Entry 6F6W (electron microscopy, 3.81 A resolution); this record covers chains D and E of the 5 polymer chains in the assembly.

[Chain D]
Protein: DNA-directed RNA polymerase subunit beta'
Organism: Mycolicibacterium smegmatis MC2 155
Notes: EC 2.7.7.6
Reference sequence: A0QS66 (RPOC_MYCS2); residues 2-1317 here = UniProt positions 2-1317
Amino-acid sequence (1325 residues; row label = number of the first residue in the row):
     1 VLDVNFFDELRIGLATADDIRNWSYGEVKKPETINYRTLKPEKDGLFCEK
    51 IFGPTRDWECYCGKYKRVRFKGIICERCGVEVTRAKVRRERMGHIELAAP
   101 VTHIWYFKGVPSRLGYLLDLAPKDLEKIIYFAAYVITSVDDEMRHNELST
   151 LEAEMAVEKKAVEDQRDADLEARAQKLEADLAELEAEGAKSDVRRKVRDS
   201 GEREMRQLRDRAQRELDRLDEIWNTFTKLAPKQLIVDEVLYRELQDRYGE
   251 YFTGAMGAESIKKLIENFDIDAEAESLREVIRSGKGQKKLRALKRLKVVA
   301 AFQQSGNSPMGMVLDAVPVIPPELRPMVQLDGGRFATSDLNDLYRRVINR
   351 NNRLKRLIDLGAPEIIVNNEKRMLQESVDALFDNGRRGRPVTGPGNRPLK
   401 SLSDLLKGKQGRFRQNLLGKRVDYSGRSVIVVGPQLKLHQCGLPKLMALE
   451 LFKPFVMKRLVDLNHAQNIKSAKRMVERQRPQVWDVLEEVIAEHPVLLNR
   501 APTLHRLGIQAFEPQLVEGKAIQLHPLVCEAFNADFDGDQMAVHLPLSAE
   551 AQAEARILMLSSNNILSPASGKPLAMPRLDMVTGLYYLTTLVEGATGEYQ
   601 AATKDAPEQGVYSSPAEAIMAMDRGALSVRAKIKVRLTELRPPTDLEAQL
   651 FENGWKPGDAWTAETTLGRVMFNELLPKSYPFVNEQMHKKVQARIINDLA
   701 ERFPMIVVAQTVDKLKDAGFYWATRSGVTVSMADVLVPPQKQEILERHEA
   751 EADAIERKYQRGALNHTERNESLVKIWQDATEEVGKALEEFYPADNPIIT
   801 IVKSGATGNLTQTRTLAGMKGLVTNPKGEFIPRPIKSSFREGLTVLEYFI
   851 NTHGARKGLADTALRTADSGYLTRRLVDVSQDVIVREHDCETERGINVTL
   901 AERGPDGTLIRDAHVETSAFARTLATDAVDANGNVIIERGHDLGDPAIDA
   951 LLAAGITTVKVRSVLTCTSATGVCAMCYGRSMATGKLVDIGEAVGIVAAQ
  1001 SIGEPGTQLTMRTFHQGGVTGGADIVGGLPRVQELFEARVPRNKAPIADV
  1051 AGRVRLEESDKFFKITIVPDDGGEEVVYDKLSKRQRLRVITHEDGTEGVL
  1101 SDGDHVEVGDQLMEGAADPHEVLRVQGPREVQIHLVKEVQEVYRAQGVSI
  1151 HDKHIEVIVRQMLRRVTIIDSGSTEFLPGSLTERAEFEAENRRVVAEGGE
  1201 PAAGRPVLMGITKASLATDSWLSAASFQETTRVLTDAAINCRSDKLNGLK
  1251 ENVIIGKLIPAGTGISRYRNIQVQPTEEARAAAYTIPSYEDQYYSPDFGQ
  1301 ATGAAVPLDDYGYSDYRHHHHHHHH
Disordered / not traced: 1-3, 186-191, 907-909, 1011-1026, 1091-1097, 1196-1201, 1284-1325
Construct notes: expression tag (1, 1318-1325)
Metal / ion sites: Zn2+ site 1: Cys60, Cys62, Cys75, Cys78; Mg2+ near Asp537 (its only coordinating residue here); Zn2+ site 2: Cys890, Cys974, Cys977
Curated features (UniProtKB/Swiss-Prot):
  - binding site (Zn(2+)): Cys60, Cys62, Cys75, Cys78, Cys890, Cys967, Cys974, Cys977
  - binding site (Mg(2+)): Asp535, Asp537, Asp539
Reported in the primary citation:
  - conformationally variable residues (domain motion): Lys123, Arg214

[Chain E]
Protein: DNA-directed RNA polymerase subunit omega
Organism: Mycolicibacterium smegmatis MC2 155
Notes: EC 2.7.7.6
Reference sequence: A0QWT1 (RPOZ_MYCS2); numbering as in UniProt (aligned over 2-107)
Amino-acid sequence (107 residues; numbered 1 to 107; the number before each row is that of its first residue):
     1 VSTPHADAQLNAADDLGIDSSAASAYDTPLGITNPPIDELLSRASSKYAL
    51 VIYAAKRARQINDYYNQLGDGILEYVGPLVEPGLQEKPLSIALREIHGDL
   101 LEHTEGE
Disordered / not traced: 1-23, 67-73, 107
Construct notes: expression tag (1)

[Interface between chain D and chain E]
Contacting residue pairs - 76 pairs, chain D then chain E:
  His439(D) - Leu30(E)  hydrogen bond (side chain-backbone)
  Glu489(D) - Gln85(E)
  Val490(D) - Lys87(E)
  Ala492(D) - Lys87(E)
  Glu493(D) - Gly31(E)
  Glu493(D) - Ile32(E)
  Glu493(D) - Ser90(E)  hydrogen bond
  His494(D) - Lys87(E)
  Pro495(D) - Ile32(E)  hydrophobic
  Glu513(D) - Ile32(E)
  Ala549(D) - Ala55(E)
  Ala549(D) - Arg59(E)
  Ala549(D) - Leu89(E)
  Glu550(D) - Ala55(E)
  Glu550(D) - Arg59(E)  salt bridge
  Gln552(D) - Leu89(E)
  Ala553(D) - Val51(E)
  Ala553(D) - Leu89(E)  hydrophobic
  Glu554(D) - Val51(E)
  Arg556(D) - Ile32(E)  hydrogen bond (side chain-backbone)
  Arg556(D) - Asn34(E)
  Arg556(D) - Leu89(E)
  Arg556(D) - Ser90(E)  hydrogen bond
  Arg556(D) - Leu93(E)
  Ile557(D) - Lys47(E)
  Ile557(D) - Val51(E)  hydrophobic
  Leu558(D) - Tyr48(E)  hydrophobic
  Leu558(D) - Val51(E)  hydrophobic
  Leu560(D) - Ile32(E)  hydrophobic
  Ser562(D) - Thr33(E)
  Asn563(D) - Ile37(E)
  Pro677(D) - Ala25(E)
  Lys678(D) - Asp27(E)
  Phe703(D) - Ser24(E)
  Pro704(D) - Asp38(E)
  Met705(D) - Asp38(E)  hydrogen bond (backbone-side chain)
  Ile706(D) - Thr33(E)
  Ile706(D) - Pro36(E)  hydrophobic
  Ile706(D) - Ile37(E)  hydrophobic
  Val707(D) - Ala25(E)
  Val707(D) - Tyr26(E)  hydrophobic
  Gln710(D) - Tyr26(E)  hydrogen bond (side chain-backbone)
  Gln710(D) - Thr28(E)  hydrogen bond (side chain-backbone)
  Thr984(D) - Lys47(E)  hydrogen bond
  Lys986(D) - Leu41(E)
  Asp989(D) - Ser46(E)
  Asp989(D) - Lys47(E)
  Asp989(D) - Tyr48(E)
  Glu992(D) - Tyr48(E)
  Gly1262(D) - Tyr48(E)
  Thr1263(D) - Tyr48(E)
  Thr1263(D) - Val51(E)
  Arg1267(D) - Glu105(E)  salt bridge
  Arg1267(D) - Gly106(E)
  Tyr1268(D) - Tyr48(E)
  Tyr1268(D) - Ala49(E)
  Tyr1268(D) - Ile52(E)
  Asn1270(D) - Gly106(E)
  Ile1271(D) - Ala49(E)  hydrophobic
  Ile1271(D) - Lys56(E)  hydrogen bond (backbone-side chain)
  Ile1271(D) - His103(E)
  Ile1271(D) - Thr104(E)
  Gln1272(D) - His103(E)
  Gln1272(D) - Thr104(E)  hydrogen bond (backbone-side chain)
  Val1273(D) - Tyr53(E)  hydrophobic
  Val1273(D) - Glu102(E)
  Val1273(D) - His103(E)
  Gln1274(D) - Glu102(E)  hydrogen bond (backbone-backbone)
  Pro1275(D) - Val76(E)  hydrophobic
  Pro1275(D) - Leu79(E)  hydrophobic
  Pro1275(D) - Leu100(E)
  Pro1275(D) - Leu101(E)  hydrophobic
  Thr1276(D) - Leu100(E)  hydrogen bond (side chain-backbone)
  Thr1276(D) - Leu101(E)
  Thr1276(D) - Glu102(E)
  Ala1279(D) - Leu100(E)
Interface residues without a listed pair, chain D (50 interface residues in all): Lys437, Gln440, Lys458, Arg459, Ser679, Ser1266, Arg1269
Interface residues without a listed pair, chain E (42 interface residues in all): Pro29, Leu50, Ala58, Gln60

[Summary]
The interface between chain D and chain E involves 50 residues on one side and 42 on the other; the contacts
include 12 hydrogen bonds and 2 salt bridges. Polar contacts include Glu550(D)-Arg59(E), Arg1267(D)-Glu105(E)
and His439(D)-Leu30(E). From UniProt: 8 Zn2+-binding residues and 3 Mg2+-binding residues on chain D. From the
paper: conformational variability at Lys123(D) and Arg214(D).
Chain D is DNA-directed RNA polymerase subunit beta' and chain E is DNA-directed RNA polymerase subunit omega,
both from Mycolicibacterium smegmatis MC2 155; the structure, Structure of Mycobacterium smegmatis RNA
polymerase core, was determined by electron microscopy, deposited together with 6EYD.
